Entry 8G7J (electron microscopy, 3.40 A resolution); this record covers chains A and B of the 7 polymer chains in the assembly.

[Chain A (and B)]
Name: 60 kDa heat shock protein, mitochondrial
Organism: Homo sapiens
Notes: EC 5.6.1.7; engineered mutation(s): V72I; chain B of this document is another copy of the same molecule, construct and numbering; everything in this record applies to it too
Reference sequence: P10809 (CH60_HUMAN); residues 1-547 here correspond to UniProt positions 27-573 (UniProt number = residue number + 26)
Sequence (550 residues; row label = number of the first residue in the row; numbers below 1 keep their minus sign (Ser-2 is residue -2)):
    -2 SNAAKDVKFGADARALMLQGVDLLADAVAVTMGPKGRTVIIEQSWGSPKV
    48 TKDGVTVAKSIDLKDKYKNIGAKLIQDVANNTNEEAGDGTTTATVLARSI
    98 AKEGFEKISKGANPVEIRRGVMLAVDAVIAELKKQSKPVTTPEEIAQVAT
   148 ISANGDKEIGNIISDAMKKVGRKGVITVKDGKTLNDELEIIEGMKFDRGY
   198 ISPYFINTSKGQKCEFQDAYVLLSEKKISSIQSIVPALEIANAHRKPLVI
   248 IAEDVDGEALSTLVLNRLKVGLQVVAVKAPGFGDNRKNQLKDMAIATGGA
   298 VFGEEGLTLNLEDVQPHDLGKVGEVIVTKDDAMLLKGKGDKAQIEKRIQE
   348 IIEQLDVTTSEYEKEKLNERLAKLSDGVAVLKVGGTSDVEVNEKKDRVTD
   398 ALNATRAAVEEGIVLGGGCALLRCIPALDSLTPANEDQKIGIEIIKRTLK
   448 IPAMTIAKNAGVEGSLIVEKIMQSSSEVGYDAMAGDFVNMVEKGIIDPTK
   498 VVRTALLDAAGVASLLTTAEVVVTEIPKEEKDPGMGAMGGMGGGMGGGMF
Unresolved in the structure: -2 to -1, 526-547
Differences from the reference sequence: expression tag (-2 to 0); variant Ile72 (Val98 in P10809)
UniProt features mapped onto this chain:
  - binding site (ATP): Lys49, Asp85 to Thr89, Gly414, Asp494
  - modified residue: Lys5 (N6-succinyllysine), Ser41 (Phosphoserine), Ser44 (Phosphoserine), Lys49 (N6-acetyllysine), Lys56 (N6-acetyllysine), Lys61 (N6-acetyllysine), Tyr64 (Phosphotyrosine), Lys65 (N6-acetyllysine), Lys99 (N6-acetyllysine), Lys104 (N6-acetyllysine), Lys107 (N6-acetyllysine), Lys130 (N6-acetyllysine), Lys165 (N6-acetyllysine), Lys176 (N6-acetyllysine), Lys179 (N6-acetyllysine), Lys192 (N6-acetyllysine), Lys210 (N6-acetyllysine), Lys223 (N6-acetyllysine), Lys224 (N6-acetyllysine), Lys243 (N6-acetyllysine) and 11 more in UniProt
  - cross-link: Lys525 (Glycyl lysine isopeptide (Lys-Gly) (interchain with G-Cter in SUMO2))
Reported in the primary citation:
  - self-association interface (contacts with another copy of this molecule): Phe279, Tyr359
  - mutagenesis - W42A, Y201A, F279A, Y359A: decreased catalytic activity on mtHsp10
  - mutagenesis - W42A, F279A, Y359A: decreased stability
  - mutagenesis - Y201A: unchanged stability

[Interface between chain A and chain B]
Pairs across the interface (37):
  Ala1(A) with Asp59(B); Lys61(B)
  Lys2(A) with Ser57(B), hydrogen bond (side chain-backbone); Asp59(B), hydrogen bond (backbone-backbone)
  Val4(A) with Leu20(B), hydrophobic
  Phe6(A) with Ala24(B)
  Met14(A) with Ile37(B), hydrophobic
  Lys63(A) with Glu39(B)
  Asp74(A) with Ser44(B)
  Asn110(A) with Gly458(B)
  Lys275(A) with Asp385(B), salt bridge
  Phe279(A) with Lys179(B); Thr180(B); Gly382(B); Thr383(B); Ser384(B); Asp385(B); Val388(B), hydrophobic
  Gly280(A) with Lys179(B)
  Glu309(A) with Arg242(B), salt bridge
  Tyr359(A) with Leu181(B), hydrophobic
  Ala516(A) with Thr35(B); Ile37(B), hydrophobic
  Glu517(A) with Val27(B); Arg34(B), salt bridge; Thr35(B), hydrogen bond (backbone-backbone)
  Val518(A) with Val27(B), hydrophobic; Thr35(B); Val36(B); Ile37(B), hydrogen bond (backbone-backbone)
  Val519(A) with Ile37(B)
  Val520(A) with Ile37(B), hydrogen bond (backbone-backbone); Ile38(B); Glu39(B), hydrogen bond (backbone-backbone)
  Thr521(A) with Glu39(B)
  Glu522(A) with Glu39(B), hydrogen bond (backbone-side chain); Ser41(B)
Also at the interface, not in a pair above, chain A (28 interface residues in all): Ala0, Ile67, Lys70, Leu71, Glu255, Leu512, Thr515, Ile523
Also at the interface, not in a pair above, chain B (31 interface residues in all): Asp23, Pro45, Val47, Ile58, Leu60, Asp177, Gly268

[Summary]
28 residues of chain A face 31 of chain B across their interface, with 7 hydrogen bonds and 3 salt bridges.
Polar pairs include Lys275(A)-Asp385(B), Glu309(A)-Arg242(B) and Glu517(A)-Arg34(B). The paper reports that
W42A, Y201A and F279A of chain A, among others, reduce catalytic activity on mtHsp10; a self-association
interface involving Phe279(A) and Tyr359(A).
Chain A and chain B are both 60 kDa heat shock protein, mitochondrial (Homo sapiens); the structure, mtHsp60
V72I apo, was determined by electron microscopy, deposited together with 8G7K, 8G7L, 8G7M, 8G7N and 8G7O.
